6GYB - chains b and c of the 42 polymer chains in the assembly; structure by electron microscopy, 3.28 A resolution.

[Chain b]
Protein: VirB9 protein
Organism: Xanthomonas axonopodis pv. citri (strain 306)
UniProtKB: Q8PJB5 (Q8PJB5_XANAC); numbering as in UniProt (aligned over 1-255)
Amino-acid sequence (255 residues; each row starts with the number of its first residue):
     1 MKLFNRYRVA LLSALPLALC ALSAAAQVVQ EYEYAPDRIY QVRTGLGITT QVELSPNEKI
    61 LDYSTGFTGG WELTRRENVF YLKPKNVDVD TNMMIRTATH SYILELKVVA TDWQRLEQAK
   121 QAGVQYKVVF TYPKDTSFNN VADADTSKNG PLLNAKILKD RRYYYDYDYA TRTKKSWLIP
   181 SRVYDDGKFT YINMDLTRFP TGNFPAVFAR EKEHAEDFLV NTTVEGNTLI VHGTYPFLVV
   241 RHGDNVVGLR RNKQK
Disordered / not traced: 1-26, 142-147

[Chain c]
Protein: VirB10 protein
Organism: Xanthomonas axonopodis pv. citri (strain 306)
UniProtKB: Q8PJB6 (Q8PJB6_XANAC); numbering as in UniProt (aligned over 1-389)
Amino-acid sequence (406 residues; numbered 1 to 406; the number before each row is that of its first residue):
     1 MNSNIPNSPD ERIQNHGGDE QHNGDHNERN NPYFARQQAS AEPDLDANEP ILRSSDIKRL
    61 NRKALVFLAA IAALLILAIF WLATQSGEDS APPKPRTETV VAPALPQSMT APVEEAPVPL
   121 AQQPSLPPLP PMPTDNSEEV SSAPERQRGP TLLERRILAE SAANGGGVPG QLGAQPAPTQ
   181 EDGPVTLAKP ISNPDGLLVR GTYIRCILET RIISDFGGYT SCIVTEPVYS INGHNLLLPK
   241 GSKMLGQYSA GEPTSHRLQV VWDRVTTPTG LDVTLMGPGI DTLGSSGHPG NYNAHWGNKI
   301 ASALFISLLS DAFKYAAAEY GPETTTIGVG SGIVTQQPFE SNTARSMQQL AEQAVEKSGR
   361 RPATLTINQG TVLNVYVAKD VDFSAVLPKA AALEGLSAWS HPQFEK
Disordered / not traced: 1-149, 162-182, 324-337, 390-406
Sequence notes: expression tag (390-406)
Disulfide bonds: C206-C222
Reported in the primary citation:
  - mutagenesis - R264D/D380R: decreased localization
  - mutagenesis - R264D, D380A: abolished localization
  - mutagenesis - R205A: decreased localization to VirB10-msfGFP background
  - mutagenesis - R205A/E226A: abolished localization to VirB10-msfGFP background

[Interface between chain b and chain c]
Residue-residue contacts (28; chain b residue first):
  T201(b) - T225(c)
  T201(b) - E226(c)  hydrogen bond
  T201(b) - P227(c)
  T201(b) - K240(c)
  G202(b) - T225(c)
  G202(b) - E226(c)
  N203(b) - T225(c)
  N203(b) - K240(c)
  F204(b) - I207(c)
  F204(b) - T225(c)  hydrogen bond (backbone-side chain)
  F204(b) - K240(c)
  F204(b) - G241(c)
  P205(b) - I207(c)
  P205(b) - I223(c)
  A206(b) - I207(c)
  A206(b) - I223(c)  hydrophobic
  F208(b) - E209(c)
  F208(b) - Q369(c)
  E216(b) - R211(c)  salt bridge
  D217(b) - Q369(c)  hydrogen bond
  L219(b) - E209(c)
  V220(b) - E209(c)
  V224(b) - G241(c)
  V224(b) - P268(c)  hydrophobic
  N227(b) - K240(c)  hydrogen bond
  R241(b) - I207(c)
  H242(b) - T225(c)  hydrogen bond
  G243(b) - G370(c)  hydrogen bond (backbone-backbone)
Interface residues without a listed pair, chain b (17 interface residues in all): V207
Interface residues without a listed pair, chain c (16 interface residues in all): L208, T210, V224, V372

[Summary]
The interface between chain b and chain c involves 17 residues on one side and 16 on the other; the contacts
include 6 hydrogen bonds and 1 salt bridge. Polar contacts include E216(b)-R211(c), T201(b)-E226(c) and
F204(b)-T225(c). From the paper: R264D and D380A of chain c abolish localization; R264D/D380R of chain c
reduce localization; 5 substitutions were tested in all.
Chain b is VirB9 protein and chain c is VirB10 protein, both from Xanthomonas axonopodis pv. citri (strain
306); the structure, Cryo-EM structure of the bacteria-killing type IV secretion system core complex from
Xanthomonas citri, was determined by electron microscopy.
